PDB entry 8XLL | electron microscopy, 3.10 A resolution | chains C and T of the 24 polymer chains in the assembly

[Chain C (and T)]
Protein: Dihydrolipoyllysine-residue succinyltransferase component of 2-oxoglutarate dehydrogenase complex, mitochondrial
Organism: Rattus norvegicus
Notes: EC 2.3.1.61; chain T of this document is another copy of the same molecule, construct and numbering; everything in this record applies to it too
UniProt: Q01205 (ODO2_RAT); numbering as in UniProt (aligned over 239-454)
Chain sequence (216 residues; row label = number of the first residue in the row):
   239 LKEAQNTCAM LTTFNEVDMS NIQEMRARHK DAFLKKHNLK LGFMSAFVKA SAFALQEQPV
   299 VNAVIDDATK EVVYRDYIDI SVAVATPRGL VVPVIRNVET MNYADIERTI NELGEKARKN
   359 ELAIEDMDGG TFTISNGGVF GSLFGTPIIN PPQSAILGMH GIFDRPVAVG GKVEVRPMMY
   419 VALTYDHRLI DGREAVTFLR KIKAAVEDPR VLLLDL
Disordered / not traced: 239 (chain T: 239-244)

[How chain C and chain T interact]
Pairs across the interface (35):
  K240(C) - C246(T)
  E241(C) - T245(T)
  E241(C) - C246(T)
  Q243(C) - M248(T)
  N244(C) - M248(T)
  N244(C) - I386(T)
  T324(C) - R431(T)  hydrogen bond (backbone-side chain)
  L328(C) - D429(T)
  F378(C) - R431(T)
  F378(C) - V434(T)
  F378(C) - R438(T)  hydrogen bond (backbone-side chain)
  G379(C) - R438(T)
  S380(C) - T251(T)
  S380(C) - V434(T)
  L381(C) - F252(T)  hydrogen bond (backbone-backbone)
  L381(C) - N253(T)
  L381(C) - E254(T)
  L381(C) - Y418(T)  hydrophobic
  F382(C) - T251(T)
  F382(C) - F252(T)  hydrogen bond (backbone-backbone)
  F382(C) - F382(T)  hydrophobic
  G383(C) - T250(T)
  G383(C) - T251(T)
  T384(C) - L249(T)
  T384(C) - T250(T)  hydrogen bond (backbone-backbone)
  I386(C) - L249(T)  hydrophobic
  I386(C) - H425(T)
  D402(C) - A406(T)
  P404(C) - P404(T)
  P404(C) - V405(T)
  P404(C) - A406(T)
  P404(C) - V411(T)  hydrophobic
  V411(C) - V411(T)  hydrophobic
  V413(C) - A406(T)  hydrophobic
  V413(C) - V411(T)  hydrophobic
Also at the interface, not in a pair above, chain C (22 interface residues in all): P325, P385, R403, Y418
Also at the interface, not in a pair above, chain T (23 interface residues in all): T384, G409

[Summary]
22 residues of chain C face 23 of chain T across their interface, with 5 hydrogen bonds. Polar pairs include
T324(C)-R431(T), F378(C)-R438(T) and L381(C)-F252(T).
Both chains are Dihydrolipoyllysine-residue succinyltransferase component of 2-oxoglutarate dehydrogenase
complex, mitochondrial (Rattus norvegicus). Entry 8XLL (Structure of the native 2-oxoglutarate dehydrogenase
complex (OGDHC) in the adult cortex and hippocampus) was determined by electron microscopy together with 8XLJ
from the same study.
